PDB entry 7L8Y | electron microscopy, 4.20 A resolution (low resolution: residue-level contacts below are approximate; hydrogen-bond / salt-bridge calls are withheld) | chains C and A of the 8 polymer chains in the assembly

== Chain C ==
Name: BG505 SOSIP.v5.2 N241/N289 - gp120
From: Human immunodeficiency virus 1
Amino-acid sequence (503 residues; numbered -1 to 503 plus 11 insertion-coded residues; 13 numbers in that range are skipped by the numbering (no residue carries them; nothing is unmodelled there); the number before each row is that of its first residue; a row labelled like 185A-185J holds insertion residues (185A, then the next letters in order); numbers below 1 keep their minus sign (Met-1 is residue -1)):
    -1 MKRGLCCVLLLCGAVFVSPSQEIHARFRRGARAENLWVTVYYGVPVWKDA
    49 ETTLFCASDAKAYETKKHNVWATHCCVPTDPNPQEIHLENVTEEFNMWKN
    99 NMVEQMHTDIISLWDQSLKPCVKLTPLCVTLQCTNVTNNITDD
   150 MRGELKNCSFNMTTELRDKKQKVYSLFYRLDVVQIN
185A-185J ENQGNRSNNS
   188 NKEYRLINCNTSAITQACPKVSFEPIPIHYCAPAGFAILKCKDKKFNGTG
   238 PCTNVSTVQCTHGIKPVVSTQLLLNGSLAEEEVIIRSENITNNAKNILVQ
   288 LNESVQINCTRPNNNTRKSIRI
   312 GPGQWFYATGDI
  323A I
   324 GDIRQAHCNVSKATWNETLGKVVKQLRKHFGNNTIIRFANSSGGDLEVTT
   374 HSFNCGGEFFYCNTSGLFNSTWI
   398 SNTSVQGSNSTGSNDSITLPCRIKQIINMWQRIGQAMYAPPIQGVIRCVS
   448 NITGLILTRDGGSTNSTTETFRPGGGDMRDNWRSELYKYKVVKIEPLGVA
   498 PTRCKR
Disordered / not traced: -1 to 32, 59-65, 185A-185J, 398-412
Cystine bridges: Cys54-Cys73, Cys119-Cys205, Cys126-Cys196, Cys131-Cys157, Cys218-Cys247, Cys228-Cys239, Cys296-Cys331, Cys378-Cys445, Cys385-Cys418
Glycans and other covalent adducts: N-acetylglucosamine (NAG) linked to Asn133, Asn137, Asn156, Asn160, Asn197, Asn234, Asn241, Asn262, Asn289, Asn295, Asn301, Asn332, Asn339, Asn386, Asn392, Asn448

== Chain A ==
Name: BG505 SOSIP.v5.2 N241/N289 - gp120
From: Human immunodeficiency virus 1
Amino-acid sequence (503 residues; numbered -1 to 503 plus 12 insertion-coded residues; 14 numbers in that range are skipped by the numbering (no residue carries them; nothing is unmodelled there); the number before each row is that of its first residue; a row labelled like 185A-185K holds insertion residues (185A, then the next letters in order); numbers below 1 keep their minus sign (Met-1 is residue -1)):
    -1 MKRGLCCVLLLCGAVFVSPSQEIHARFRRGARAENLWVTVYYGVPVWKDA
    49 ETTLFCASDAKAYETKKHNVWATHCCVPTDPNPQEIHLENVTEEFNMWKN
    99 NMVEQMHTDIISLWDQSLKPCVKLTPLCVTLQCTNVTNNITDD
   150 MRGELKNCSFNMTTELRDKKQKVYSLFYRLDVVQIN
185A-185K ENQGNRSNNSN
   189 KEYRLINCNTSAITQACPKVSFEPIPIHYCAPAGFAILKCKDKKFNGTGP
   239 CTNVSTVQCTHGIKPVVSTQLLLNGSLAEEEVIIRSENITNNAKNILVQL
   289 NESVQINCTRPNNNTRKSIRI
   312 GPGQWFYATGDI
  323A I
   324 GDIRQAHCNVSKATWNETLGKVVKQLRKHFGNNTIIRFANSSGGDLEVTT
   374 HSFNCGGEFFYCNTSGLFNSTWISNT
   401 SVQGSNSTGSNDSITLPCRIKQIINMWQRIGQAMYAPPIQGVIRCVSNIT
   451 GLILTRDGGSTNSTTETFRPGGGDMRDNWRSELYKYKVVKIEPLGVAPTR
   501 CKR
Disordered / not traced: -1 to 32, 59-65, 185A-185K, 401-412
Cystine bridges: Cys54-Cys73, Cys119-Cys205, Cys126-Cys196, Cys131-Cys157, Cys218-Cys247, Cys228-Cys239, Cys296-Cys331, Cys378-Cys445, Cys385-Cys418
Glycans and other covalent adducts: N-acetylglucosamine (NAG) linked to Asn88, Asn133, Asn156, Asn160, Asn197, Asn234, Asn241, Asn262, Asn276, Asn289, Asn295, Asn301, Asn332, Asn339, Asn355, Asn386, Asn392, Asn448, Asn462

== Interface between chain C and chain A ==
Residue-residue contacts (16; chain C residue first):
  Glu164(C) - Cys126(A)
  Glu164(C) - Cys196(A)
  Leu165(C) - Cys126(A)
  Leu165(C) - Thr128(A)
  Leu165(C) - Cys196(A)
  Arg166(C) - Cys126(A)
  Asp167(C) - Val127(A)
  Asp167(C) - Thr128(A)
  Arg308(C) - Asn197(A)
  Pro313(C) - Cys196(A)
  Pro313(C) - Asn197(A)
  Pro313(C) - Thr198(A)
  Pro313(C) - Ser199(A)
  Gly314(C) - Asn197(A)
  Gly314(C) - Thr198(A)
  Gly314(C) - Ser199(A)
Also at the interface, not in a pair above, chain C (9 interface residues in all): Lys168, Gly312
Also at the interface, not in a pair above, chain A (12 interface residues in all): Thr123, Ile184, Arg192, Asn195, Ala200

== Summary ==
9 residues of chain C and 12 residues of chain A are in contact. Covalently linked N-acetylglucosamine: at
Asn133(C), Asn137(C), Asn156(C), Asn160(C), Asn197(C) and Asn234(C) and 10 more. N-acetylglucosamine is
covalently linked to Asn88(A), Asn133(A), Asn156(A), Asn160(A), Asn197(A) and Asn234(A) and 13 more.
Both chains are BG505 SOSIP.v5.2 N241/N289 - gp120 (Human immunodeficiency virus 1). Entry 7L8Y (BG505
SOSIP.v5.2 N241/N289 in complex with the polyclonal Fab pAbC-5 from animal Rh.33311 (Wk26 time point)) was
determined by electron microscopy, deposited together with 7L7T, 7L7U, 7L85, 7L86, 7L87, 7L88 and 15 further
entries.
